Entry 8WP1 (electron microscopy, 3.15 A resolution); this record covers chains C and D of the 4 polymer chains in the assembly.

Chain C:
Protein: Guanine nucleotide-binding protein G(i) subunit alpha-1
Source organism: Homo sapiens
UniProtKB: P63096 (GNAI1_HUMAN); numbering as in UniProt (aligned over 2-354)
Sequence (353 residues; each row starts with the number of its first residue):
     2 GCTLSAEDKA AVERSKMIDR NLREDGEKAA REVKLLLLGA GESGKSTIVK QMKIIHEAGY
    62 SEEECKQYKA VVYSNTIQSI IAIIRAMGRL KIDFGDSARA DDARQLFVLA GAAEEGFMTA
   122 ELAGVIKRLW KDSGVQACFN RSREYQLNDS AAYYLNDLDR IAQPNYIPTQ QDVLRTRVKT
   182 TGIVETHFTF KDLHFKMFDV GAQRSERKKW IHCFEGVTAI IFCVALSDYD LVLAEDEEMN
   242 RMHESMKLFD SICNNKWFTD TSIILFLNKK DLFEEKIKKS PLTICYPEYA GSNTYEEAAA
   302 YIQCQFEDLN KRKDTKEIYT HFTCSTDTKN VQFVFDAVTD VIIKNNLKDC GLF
Not modelled in the structure: 2, 57-180
Sequence notes: engineered mutation Ala-203 (Gly in P63096), Ser-326 (Ala in P63096)
UniProt features mapped onto this chain:
  - region: Lys-35 to Thr-48 (G1 motif), Asp-173 to Thr-181 (G2 motif), Phe-196 to Gly-202, Gln-204, Arg-205 (G3 motif), Ile-265 to Asp-272 (G4 motif), Thr-324, Cys-325, Thr-327 to Thr-329 (G5 motif)
  - binding site (GTP): Glu-43 to Thr-48, Ser-151, Leu-175 to Thr-181, Asp-200 to Gly-202, Gln-204, Asn-269 to Asp-272
  - binding site (Mg(2+)): Ser-47, Thr-181
  - modified residue: Arg-178 (ADP-ribosylarginine), Gln-204 (Deamidated glutamine), Cys-351 (ADP-ribosylcysteine)
  - lipidation: Gly-2 (N-myristoyl glycine), Cys-3 (S-palmitoyl cysteine)
  - natural variant: Gly-40 (G40C: In NEDHISB; G40R: In NEDHISB), Gly-45 (G45D: In NEDHISB), Thr-48 (T48I: In NEDHISB; T48K: In NEDHISB), Gln-52 (Q52P: In NEDHISB), Ser-75 (deletion: In NEDHISB; uncertain significance), Gln-172 (deletion: In NEDHISB), Asp-173 (D173V: In NEDHISB), Glu-186 to Phe-189 (deletion: In NEDHISB; uncertain significance), Cys-224 (C224Y: In NEDHISB), Lys-270 (K270N: In NEDHISB; K270R: In NEDHISB), Asp-272 (D272G: In NEDHISB), Val-332 (V332E: In NEDHISB; uncertain significance)
  - mutagenesis: Gly-42 (G42R: Abolishes switch to an activated conformation and dissociation from beta and gamma subunits upon GTP binding. Abolishes interaction with RGS family members), Glu-116 (E116L: Enhances interaction (inactive GDP-bound) with RGS14), Gln-147 (Q147L: Enhances interaction (inactive GDP-bound) with RGS14), Glu-245 (E245L: Enhances interaction (inactive GDP-bound) with RGS14)

Chain D:
Protein: Guanine nucleotide-binding protein G(I)/G(S)/G(T) subunit beta-1
Source organism: Homo sapiens
UniProtKB: P62873 (GBB1_HUMAN); numbering as in UniProt (aligned over 3-340)
Sequence (338 residues; row label = number of the first residue in the row):
     3 ELDQLRQEAE QLKNQIRDAR KACADATLSQ ITNNIDPVGR IQMRTRRTLR GHLAKIYAMH
    63 WGTDSRLLVS ASQDGKLIIW DSYTTNKVHA IPLRSSWVMT CAYAPSGNYV ACGGLDNICS
   123 IYNLKTREGN VRVSRELAGH TGYLSCCRFL DDNQIVTSSG DTTCALWDIE TGQQTTTFTG
   183 HTGDVMSLSL APDTRLFVSG ACDASAKLWD VREGMCRQTF TGHESDINAI CFFPNGNAFA
   243 TGSDDATCRL FDLRADQELM TYSHDNIICG ITSVSFSKSG RLLLAGYDDF NCNVWDALKA
   303 DRAGVLAGHD NRVSCLGVTD DGMAVATGSW DSFLKIWN
Not modelled in the structure: 129-132
UniProt features mapped onto this chain:
  - modified residue: His-266 (Phosphohistidine)
  - natural variant: Leu-30 (L30F: In MRD42; uncertain significance), Arg-52 (R52G: In MRD42), Gly-64 (G64V: In MRD42), Asp-76 (D76E: In MRD42; D76G: In MRD42), Gly-77 (G77S: In MRD42), Lys-78 (K78R: In MRD42), Ile-80 (I80N: In MRD42; I80T: In MRD42), His-91 (H91R: In MRD42; uncertain significance), Ala-92 (A92T: In MRD42), Pro-94 (P94S: In MRD42), Leu-95 (L95P: In MRD42), Arg-96 (R96L: In MRD42), 5 further natural variant entries in UniProt

How chain C and chain D interact:
Residue-residue contacts - 44 pairs, chain C then chain D:
  Ala-12(C) / Asn-88(D)
  Arg-15(C) / Val-90(D)  hydrogen bond (side chain-backbone)
  Ser-16(C) / Lys-89(D)
  Ile-19(C) / Lys-89(D)
  Ile-19(C) / Val-90(D)
  Ile-19(C) / Ala-92(D)  hydrophobic
  Asp-20(C) / Lys-89(D)  salt bridge
  Leu-23(C) / Leu-55(D)
  Leu-23(C) / Ile-80(D)  hydrophobic
  Leu-23(C) / Ala-92(D)  hydrophobic
  Asp-26(C) / Lys-78(D)  salt bridge
  Gly-27(C) / Leu-55(D)
  Thr-181(C) / Asn-119(D)  hydrogen bond (backbone-side chain)
  Thr-181(C) / Thr-143(D)
  Thr-182(C) / Asp-118(D)
  Thr-182(C) / Asn-119(D)
  Gly-183(C) / Leu-117(D)
  Gly-183(C) / Asn-119(D)
  Ile-184(C) / Trp-99(D)
  Ile-184(C) / Leu-117(D)
  Phe-199(C) / Trp-99(D)  hydrophobic
  Gln-204(C) / Leu-117(D)
  Gln-204(C) / Asn-119(D)
  Gln-204(C) / Tyr-145(D)
  Ser-206(C) / Tyr-145(D)
  Ser-206(C) / Gly-162(D)
  Glu-207(C) / Asp-186(D)
  Lys-209(C) / Asp-228(D)
  Lys-210(C) / Tyr-145(D)
  Lys-210(C) / Met-188(D)
  Lys-210(C) / Cys-204(D)
  Lys-210(C) / Asp-228(D)  salt bridge
  Lys-210(C) / Asn-230(D)
  Trp-211(C) / Leu-117(D)  hydrophobic
  Trp-211(C) / Tyr-145(D)
  His-213(C) / Lys-57(D)  hydrogen bond (backbone-side chain)
  His-213(C) / Tyr-59(D)  hydrogen bond
  His-213(C) / Trp-332(D)
  Cys-214(C) / Tyr-59(D)
  Cys-214(C) / Gln-75(D)
  Cys-214(C) / Trp-99(D)
  Phe-215(C) / Trp-99(D)  hydrophobic
  Glu-216(C) / Lys-57(D)  salt bridge
  Trp-258(C) / Arg-314(D)
Also at the interface, not in a pair above, chain C (25 interface residues in all): Val-13
Also at the interface, not in a pair above, chain D (30 interface residues in all): Gly-53, His-91, Ser-97, Met-101, Gly-144, Asp-246

In short:
25 residues of chain C face 30 of chain D across their interface, with 4 hydrogen bonds and 4 salt bridges.
Polar contacts include Asp-20(C)/Lys-89(D), Asp-26(C)/Lys-78(D) and Lys-210(C)/Asp-228(D). UniProt lists 22
GTP-binding residues, Mg2+-binding residues Ser-47(C) and Thr-181(C) and 4 mutagenesis sites on chain C.
Here chain C is Guanine nucleotide-binding protein G(i) subunit alpha-1 and chain D is Guanine
nucleotide-binding protein G(I)/G(S)/G(T) subunit beta-1, both from Homo sapiens. Entry 8WP1 (Cryo-EM
structure of SUCR1 in complex with cis-epoxysuccinic acid and Gi proteins) was determined by electron
microscopy (same publication as 8WOG).
